6KGM - chains A and B; structure by X-ray diffraction, 2.62 A resolution.

[Chain A]
Protein: Lysine-specific histone demethylase 1A
From: Homo sapiens
Notes: EC 1.-.-.-
UniProtKB: O60341 (KDM1A_HUMAN); residue numbers follow UniProt; this construct covers 172-833
Sequence (669 residues; numbered 165 to 833; the number before each row is that of its first residue):
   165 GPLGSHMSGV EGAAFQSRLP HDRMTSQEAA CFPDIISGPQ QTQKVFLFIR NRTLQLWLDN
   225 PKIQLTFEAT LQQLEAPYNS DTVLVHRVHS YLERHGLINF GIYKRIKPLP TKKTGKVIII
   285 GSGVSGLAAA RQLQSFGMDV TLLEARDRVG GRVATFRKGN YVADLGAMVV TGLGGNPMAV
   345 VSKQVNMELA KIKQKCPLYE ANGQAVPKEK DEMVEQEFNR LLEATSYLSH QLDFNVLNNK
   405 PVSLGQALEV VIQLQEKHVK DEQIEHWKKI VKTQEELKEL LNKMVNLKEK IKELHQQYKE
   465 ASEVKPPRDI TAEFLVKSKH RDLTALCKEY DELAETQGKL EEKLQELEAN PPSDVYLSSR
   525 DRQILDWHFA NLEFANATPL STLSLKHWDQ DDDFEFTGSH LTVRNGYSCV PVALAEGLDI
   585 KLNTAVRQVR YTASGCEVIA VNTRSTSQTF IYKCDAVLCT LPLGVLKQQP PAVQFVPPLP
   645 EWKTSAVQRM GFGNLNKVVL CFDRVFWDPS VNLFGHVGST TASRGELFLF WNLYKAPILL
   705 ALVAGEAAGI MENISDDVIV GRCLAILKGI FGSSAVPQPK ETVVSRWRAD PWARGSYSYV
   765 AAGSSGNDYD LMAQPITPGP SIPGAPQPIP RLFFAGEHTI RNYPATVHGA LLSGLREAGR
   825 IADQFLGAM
Unresolved in the structure: 165-171, 833
Sequence notes: expression tag (165-171)
Small-molecule neighbours: DJ0 / FAD: I284, G285, S286, G287, V288, S289, G290, L307, E308, A309, R310, G314, G315, R316, V317, L329, G330, A331, M332, V333, T335, F538, A539, H564, T588, A589, V590, T624, L625, P626, V629, V637, L659, K661, W751, W756, S760, Y761, G800, E801, P808, A809, T810, V811, A814

[Chain B]
Protein: REST corepressor 1
From: Homo sapiens
UniProtKB: Q9UKL0 (RCOR1_HUMAN); residues 308-440 here correspond to UniProt positions 311-443 (UniProt number = residue number + 3)
Sequence (140 residues; numbered 301 to 440; the number before each row is that of its first residue):
   301 GSSGSASRKP PKGMFLSQED VEAVSANATA ATTVLRQLDM ELVSVKRQIQ NIKQTNSALK
   361 EKLDGGIEPY RLPEVIQKCN ARWTTEEQLL AVQAIRKYGR DFQAISDVIG NKSVVQVKNF
   421 FVNYRRRFNI DEVLQEWEAE
Unresolved in the structure: 301-308
Sequence notes: expression tag (301-307)

[Interface between chain A and chain B]
Contacting residue pairs (104; chain A residue first):
  E381(A) with M314(B)
  R384(A) with P311(B); K312(B), hydrogen bond (side chain-backbone); G313(B); M314(B)
  L385(A) with M314(B)
  E387(A) with P311(B)
  A388(A) with P311(B); L316(B), hydrophobic
  Y391(A) with K309(B); P310(B); L316(B), hydrophobic
  L392(A) with V321(B), hydrophobic
  L396(A) with L316(B); Q318(B)
  F398(A) with V321(B), hydrophobic
  L401(A) with S325(B)
  V415(A) with L316(B), hydrophobic
  Q417(A) with V324(B); A331(B)
  L418(A) with F315(B); L316(B), hydrophobic; D320(B); V321(B), hydrophobic; V324(B), hydrophobic
  Q419(A) with G313(B); M314(B); F315(B), hydrogen bond (side chain-backbone)
  E420(A) with L335(B)
  K421(A) with D320(B), salt bridge; V334(B); L335(B); L338(B)
  H422(A) with F315(B)
  K424(A) with L335(B); L338(B); D339(B), salt bridge
  D425(A) with L338(B)
  Q427(A) with L342(B)
  I428(A) with L338(B); E341(B); L342(B)
  W431(A) with L342(B); V345(B), hydrophobic; K346(B); I349(B), hydrophobic
  K432(A) with E341(B), salt bridge; V345(B)
  I434(A) with I349(B), hydrophobic
  V435(A) with V345(B), hydrophobic; I349(B), hydrophobic
  Q438(A) with I352(B); K353(B); N356(B), hydrogen bond
  E439(A) with I352(B)
  L441(A) with N356(B)
  K442(A) with T355(B); N356(B); L359(B)
  L445(A) with N356(B); L359(B), hydrophobic
  N446(A) with L359(B)
  M448(A) with L363(B), hydrophobic
  V449(A) with L359(B); K362(B); L363(B), hydrophobic
  K452(A) with K362(B), hydrogen bond (side chain-backbone); L363(B); D364(B), hydrogen bond (side chain-backbone); G366(B)
  I455(A) with I367(B), hydrophobic; Y370(B), hydrophobic
  K456(A) with Y370(B)
  H459(A) with P369(B); Y370(B)
  Y462(A) with L372(B), hydrophobic
  I474(A) with E386(B); L389(B), hydrophobic; L390(B), hydrophobic; Q393(B), hydrogen bond (backbone-side chain)
  T475(A) with Q393(B)
  F478(A) with L390(B), hydrophobic; Q393(B); A394(B); V408(B), hydrophobic
  K481(A) with E386(B), salt bridge; L390(B); V408(B)
  S482(A) with Y398(B)
  H484(A) with L372(B)
  R485(A) with Y398(B); A404(B); D407(B); V408(B)
  D486(A) with K397(B), salt bridge; Y398(B), hydrogen bond
  L487(A) with Y370(B); L372(B), hydrophobic
  C491(A) with I367(B), hydrophobic
  Y494(A) with L363(B); I367(B), hydrophobic
  D495(A) with R371(B), salt bridge
  E505(A) with K360(B), salt bridge
  E512(A) with K353(B), salt bridge
Also at the interface, not in a pair above, chain A (57 interface residues in all): N402, V414, E477, Q501, Y520
Also at the interface, not in a pair above, chain B (51 interface residues in all): S317, Q348, P373

[In short]
57 residues of chain A and 51 residues of chain B are in contact, with 7 hydrogen bonds and 8 salt bridges.
Polar contacts include K421(A)-D320(B), K424(A)-D339(B) and K432(A)-E341(B). Chain A binds DJ0 / FAD.
Chain A is Lysine-specific histone demethylase 1A and chain B is REST corepressor 1, both from Homo sapiens;
the structure, LSD1-CoREST-S2116 five-membered ring adduct model, was determined by X-ray diffraction (same
publication as 6KGK, 6KGL and 6KGN).
